6E7D - chains A and E of the 12 polymer chains in the assembly; structure by X-ray diffraction, 2.90 A resolution.

[Chain A (and E)]
Name: C-type lectin domain family 2 member D
Source organism: Mus musculus
Notes: chain E of this document is another copy of the same molecule, construct and numbering; everything in this record applies to it too
UniProt: Q91V08 (CLC2D_MOUSE); residue numbers follow UniProt; this construct covers 74-194
Chain sequence (124 residues; each row starts with the number of its first residue):
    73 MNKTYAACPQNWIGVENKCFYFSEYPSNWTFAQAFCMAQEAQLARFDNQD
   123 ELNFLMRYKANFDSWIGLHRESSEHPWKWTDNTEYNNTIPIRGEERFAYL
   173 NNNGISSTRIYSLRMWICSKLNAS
Unresolved in the structure: 73-75 (chain E: 195-196)
Sequence notes: initiating methionine (73); expression tag (195-196)
Cystine bridges: C80-C91, C108-C190
Swiss-Prot annotation at these positions:
  - glycosylation: N100 (N-linked (GlcNAc...) asparagine)
Reported in the primary citation:
  - contacts within the chain: I85-G86 (backbone contact)
  - self-association interface (contacts with another copy of this molecule): G86
  - conformationally variable residues (side-chain flip): R181, Y183

[Chain A / chain E interface]
Pairs across the interface (38; chain A residue first):
  Y77(A) with A78(E), hydrophobic; A79(E); C80(E); P81(E); N194(E)
  A78(A) with Y77(E), hydrophobic; A79(E), hydrogen bond (backbone-backbone)
  A79(A) with A79(E), hydrophobic; E88(E); N194(E)
  C80(A) with A79(E)
  W84(A) with G86(E)
  I85(A) with I85(E), hydrophobic; G86(E)
  G86(A) with I85(E); G86(E), hydrogen bond (backbone-backbone)
  V87(A) with I85(E), hydrophobic
  E88(A) with A78(E); N83(E), hydrogen bond (side chain-backbone)
  N89(A) with Y77(E)
  F126(A) with Y130(E), hydrophobic
  R129(A) with F94(E); Y130(E), hydrogen bond (side chain-backbone)
  Y130(A) with F126(E), hydrophobic; R129(E), hydrogen bond (backbone-side chain); Y130(E), hydrophobic
  K131(A) with R129(E), hydrogen bond (backbone-side chain)
  A132(A) with R129(E)
  F134(A) with R129(E)
  N194(A) with T76(E); Y77(E), hydrogen bond (backbone-backbone); A78(E); A79(E)
  A195(A) with K75(E)
  S196(A) with M73(E); N74(E), hydrogen bond (backbone-backbone); K75(E), hydrogen bond (backbone-backbone); Y77(E)
Also at the interface, not in a pair above, chain A (20 interface residues in all): F94
Also at the interface, not in a pair above, chain E (22 interface residues in all): Q82, W84, V87, K131

[Overview]
20 residues of chain A and 22 residues of chain E are in contact; the contacts include 9 hydrogen bonds. Among
the polar pairs are E88(A)-N83(E), R129(A)-Y130(E) and K131(A)-R129(E). From the paper: conformational
variability at R181(A) and Y183(A); a self-association interface involving G86(A).
Both chains are C-type lectin domain family 2 member D (Mus musculus). Entry 6E7D (Structure of the inhibitory
NKR-P1B receptor bound to the host-encoded ligand, Clr-b) was determined by X-ray diffraction.
